Entry 6TB4 (electron microscopy, 3.80 A resolution); this record covers chains A and K of the 13 polymer chains in the assembly.

== Chain A ==
Molecule: Transcriptional coactivator HFI1/ADA1
From: Komagataella phaffii (strain GS115 / ATCC 20864)
UniProt: C4QZA3 (C4QZA3_KOMPG); numbering as in UniProt (aligned over 1-448)
Chain sequence (448 residues; row label = number of the first residue in the row):
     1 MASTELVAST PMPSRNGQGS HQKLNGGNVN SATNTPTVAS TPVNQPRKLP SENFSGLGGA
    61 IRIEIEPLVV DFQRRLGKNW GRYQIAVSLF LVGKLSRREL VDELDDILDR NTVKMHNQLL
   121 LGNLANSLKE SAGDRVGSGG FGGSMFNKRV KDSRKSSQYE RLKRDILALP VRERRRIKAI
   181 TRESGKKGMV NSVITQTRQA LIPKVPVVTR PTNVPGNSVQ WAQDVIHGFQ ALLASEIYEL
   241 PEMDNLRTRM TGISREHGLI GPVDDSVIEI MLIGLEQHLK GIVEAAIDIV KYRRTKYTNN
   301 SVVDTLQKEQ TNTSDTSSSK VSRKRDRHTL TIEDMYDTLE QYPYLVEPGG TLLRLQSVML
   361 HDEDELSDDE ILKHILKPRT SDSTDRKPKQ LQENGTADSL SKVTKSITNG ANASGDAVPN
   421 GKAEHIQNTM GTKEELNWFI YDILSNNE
Unresolved in the structure: 1-158, 294-326, 365-448

== Chain K ==
Molecule: Subunit (61/68 kDa) of TFIID and SAGA complexes
From: Komagataella phaffii (strain GS115 / ATCC 20864)
UniProt: C4R150 (C4R150_KOMPG); residues 1-609 here = UniProt positions 1-609
Chain sequence (609 residues; row label = number of the first residue in the row):
     1 MNQPPNQPQD NDSQVSSSGM QGGNSMNYSS SAPVNGAGQG PQPQQNSQGQ NGKKPVGMQQ
    61 AQIQLLARRY QLEMQKAHQL GPQTPQGAEH LQTATKIKHV LLSYQQQRQR QQGQVQGQGL
   121 SQPQGQNQAQ GRVQQQTQGL SPDPGSHQGS PQFQQPHQVM MGSAQTAGTS IANPQAQSNI
   181 SSQVSQMAAA KVNSASPPIP PKTVGTPTGT PVGTQPRGQV TIQQFQQVKS ILEEFEKKLR
   241 TIEAAKRDQN LPEETLQKLL RQEAILKQRY AQTKATAYQM SQHLQRQQQA LRAASAESAE
   301 VYVTGSASSP NMNVYNQQIL TQQPQQQLQQ QQLHQPQPQQ PQPARQSPHL LIHQQQQQQQ
   361 QQQQQQQQQQ QHPVTHRPSN VSQTMPQPSQ PLQSSTPSSA VGRNQSPGAT PVTSVNAAAK
   421 PSPGTSSTST LINQHILKPA PPPTEIPARL QVKPPQPAAM KIPNRPTLLG GSAISQPSLT
   481 TPVSIRPPPL EMEGDHVLQK RKLKELLRNV GADEGDGETV IDGDVEELLL DLADEFVTSV
   541 TSFACRLAKH RKVDNIDMRD VQLHLERNWN IRVPGYASDE IRSVRKFQPT AGYNQKVQGV
   601 AISKSVNKN
Unresolved in the structure: 1-429, 479-502, 608-609

== Chain A / chain K interface ==
Pairs across the interface (61):
  Leu-233(A) with Asp-534(K)
  Ala-234(A) with Leu-530(K)
  Ser-235(A) with Glu-527(K); Leu-530(K), hydrogen bond (side chain-backbone); Asp-531(K), hydrogen bond (side chain-backbone)
  Ile-237(A) with Leu-530(K)
  Tyr-238(A) with Asp-522(K); Glu-526(K); Glu-527(K); Leu-530(K), hydrophobic
  Glu-239(A) with Leu-530(K)
  Leu-240(A) with Asn-509(K); Leu-530(K), hydrophobic
  Leu-246(A) with Val-537(K), hydrophobic
  Arg-249(A) with Asp-534(K), salt bridge; Val-537(K); Thr-538(K)
  Ile-253(A) with Thr-541(K)
  His-257(A) with Cys-545(K); Arg-546(K); Lys-549(K), hydrogen bond (backbone-side chain)
  Gly-258(A) with Lys-549(K)
  Leu-259(A) with Cys-545(K); Ala-548(K), hydrophobic; Lys-549(K); Asn-555(K)
  Ile-260(A) with Asp-554(K); Asn-555(K); Ile-556(K)
  Gly-261(A) with Ile-556(K)
  Pro-262(A) with Ile-556(K)
  Asp-264(A) with Ile-556(K); Met-558(K)
  Ser-266(A) with Met-558(K), hydrogen bond
  Val-267(A) with Asp-557(K); Met-558(K), hydrophobic
  Glu-269(A) with Tyr-576(K), hydrogen bond
  Ile-270(A) with Gln-562(K)
  Met-271(A) with Val-537(K), hydrophobic
  Gly-274(A) with Ile-571(K)
  Leu-275(A) with Ala-533(K), hydrophobic; Phe-536(K)
  Leu-279(A) with Leu-529(K), hydrophobic
  Ile-287(A) with Glu-518(K)
  Lys-291(A) with Glu-514(K), salt bridge
  Arg-327(A) with Asp-516(K), hydrogen bond (backbone-side chain); Thr-519(K)
  His-328(A) with Glu-518(K), hydrogen bond (backbone-backbone)
  Thr-329(A) with Thr-519(K), hydrogen bond (side chain-backbone)
  Thr-331(A) with Val-525(K)
  Ile-332(A) with Asp-524(K); Val-525(K); Leu-528(K), hydrophobic
  Met-335(A) with Leu-528(K), hydrophobic; Leu-529(K), hydrophobic
  Val-346(A) with Leu-532(K), hydrophobic
  Glu-347(A) with Glu-535(K)
  Gly-349(A) with Glu-535(K)
  Thr-351(A) with Asp-531(K), hydrogen bond; Glu-535(K)
  Leu-355(A) with Leu-528(K), hydrophobic
Other interface residues (no listed pair), chain A (51 interface residues in all): Met-250, Ser-254, Val-263, Ile-273, Glu-276, His-278, Lys-280, Ile-282, Val-283, Glu-284, Leu-330, Leu-345, Pro-348
Other interface residues (no listed pair), chain K (45 interface residues in all): Leu-503, Leu-506, Asp-513, Ile-521, Ser-539, Val-540, Ser-542, Val-561, Leu-565, Trp-569, Val-573

== In short ==
51 residues of chain A and 45 residues of chain K are in contact, with 9 hydrogen bonds and 2 salt bridges.
Among the polar pairs are Arg-249(A)/Asp-534(K), Lys-291(A)/Glu-514(K) and Ser-235(A)/Leu-530(K).
Chain A is Transcriptional coactivator HFI1/ADA1 and chain K is Subunit (61/68 kDa) of TFIID and SAGA
complexes, both from Komagataella phaffii (strain GS115 / ATCC 20864); the structure, Structure of SAGA bound
to TBP, was determined by electron microscopy.
